PDB entry 3G71 | X-ray diffraction, 2.85 A resolution | chains 0 and Q of the 31 polymer chains in the assembly

Chain 0:
Molecule: 23S ribosomal RNA
Organism: Haloarcula marismortui
Sequence (2923 nucleotides; row label = number of the first residue in the row):
     1 GUUGGCUACU AUGCCAGCUG GUGGAUUGCU CGGCUCAGGC GCUGAUGAAG GACGUGCCAA
    61 GCUGCGAUAA GCUGUGGGGA GCCGCACGGA GGCGAAGAAC CACAGAUUUC CGAAUGAGAA
   121 UCUCUCUAAC AAUUGCUUCG CGCAAUGAGG AACCCCGAGA ACUGAAACAU CUCAGUAUCG
   181 GGAGGAACAG AAAACGCAAC GUGAUGUCGU UAGUAACCGC GAGUGAACGC GAUACAGCCC
   241 AAACCGAAGC CCUCACGGGC AAUGUGGUGU CAGGGCUACC UCUCAUCAGC CGACCGUCUU
   301 CACGAAGUCU CUUGGAAUAG AGCGUGAUAC AGGGUGACAA CCCCGUACUG AAGACCAGUA
   361 CGCUGUGCGG UAGUGCCAGA GUAGCGGGGG UUGGAUAUCC CUCGCGAAUA ACGCAGGCAU
   421 CGACUGCGAA GGCUAAACAC AACCUGAGAC CGAUAGUGAA CAAGUAGUGU GAACGAACGC
   481 UGCAAAGUAC CCUCAGAAGG GAGGCGAAAU AGAGCAUGAA AUCAGUUGGC GAUCGAGCGA
   541 CAGGGCAUAC AAGGUCCCUU GACGAAUGAC CGAGACGCGA GUCUCCAGUA AGACUCACGG
   601 GAAGCCGAUG UUCUGUCGUA CGUUUUGAAA AACGAGCCAG GGAGUGUGUC UGUAUGGCAA
   661 GUCUAACCGG AGUAUCCGGG GAGGCACAGG GAAACCGACA UGGCCGCAGG GCUUUGCCCG
   721 AGGGCCGCCG UCUUCAAGGG CGGGGAGCCA UGUGGACACG ACCCGAAUCC GGACGAUCUA
   781 CGCAUGGACA AGAUGAAGCG UGCCGAAAGG CACGUGGAAG UCUGUUAGAG UUGGUGUCCU
   841 ACAAUACCCU CUCGUGAUCU AUGUGUAGGG GUGAAAGGCC CAUCGAGUCC GGCAACAGCU
   901 GGUUCCAAUC GAAACAUGUC GAAGCAUGAC CUCCGCCGAG GUAGUCUGUG AGGUAGAGCG
   961 ACCGAUUGGU GUGUCCGCCU CCGAGAGGAG UCGGCACACC UGUCAAACUC CAAACUUACA
  1021 GACGCUGUUU GACGCGGGGA UUCCGGUGCG CGGGGUAAGC CUGUGUACCA GGAGGGGAAC
  1081 AACCCAGAGA UAGGUUAAGG UCCCCAAGUG UGGAUUAAGU GUAAUCCUCU GAAGGUGGUC
  1141 UCGAGCCCUA GACAGCCGGG AGGUGAGCUU AGAAGCAGCU ACCCUCUAAG AAAAGCGUAA
  1201 CAGCUUACCG GCCGAGGUUU GAGGCGCCCA AAAUGAUCGG GACUCAAAUC CACCACCGAG
  1261 ACCUGUCCGU ACCACUCAUA CUGGUAAUCG AGUAGAUUGG CGCUCUAAUU GGAUGGAAGC
  1321 AGGGGCGAGA GCUCCUGUGG ACCGAUUAGU GACGAAAAUC CUGGCCAUAG UAGCAGCGAU
  1381 AGUCGGGUGA GAACCCCGAC GGCCUAAUGG AUAAGGGUUC CUCAGCACUG CUGAUCAGCU
  1441 GAGGGUUAGC CGGUCCUAAG UCUCACCGCA ACUCGACUGA GACGAAAUGG GAAACAGGUU
  1501 AAUAUUCCUG UGCCAUCAUG CAGUGAAAGU UGACGCCCUG GGGUCGAUCA CGCCGGGCAU
  1561 UCGCCCGGUC GAACCGUCCA ACUCCGUGGA AGCCGUAAUG GCAGGAAGCG GACGAACGGC
  1621 GGCAUAGGGA AACGUGAUUC AACCUGGGGC CCAUGAAAAG ACGAGCAUGA UGUCCGUACC
  1681 GAGAACCGAC ACAGGUGUCC AUGGCGGCGA AAGCCAAGGC CUGUCGGGAG CAACCAACGU
  1741 UAGGGAAUUC GGCAAGUUAG UCCCGUACCU UCGGAAGAAG GGAUGCCUGC UCCGGAACGG
  1801 AGCAGGUCGC AGUGACUCGG AAGCUCGGAC UGUCUAGUAA CAACAUAGGU GACCGCAAAU
  1861 CCGCAAGGAC UCGUACGGUC ACUGAAUCCU GCCCAGUGCA GGUAUCUGAA CACCUCGUAC
  1921 AAGAGGACGA AGGACCUGUC AACGGCGGGG GUAACUAUGA CCCUCUUAAG GUAGCGUAGU
  1981 ACCUUGCCGC AUCAGUAGCG GCUUGCAUGA AUGGAUUAAC CAGAGCUUCA CUGUCCCAAC
  2041 GUUGGGCCCG GUGAACUGUA CAUUCCAGUG CGGAGUCUGG AGACACCCAG GGGGAAGCGA
  2101 AGACCCUAUG GAGCUUUACU GCAGGCUGUC GCUGAGACGU GGUCGCCGAU GUGCAGCAUA
  2161 GGUAGGAGUC GUUACAGAGG UACCCGCGCU AGCGGGCCAC CCAGACAACA GUGAAAUACU
  2221 ACCCGUCGGU GACUGCGACU CUCACUCCGG GAGGAGGACA CCGAUAGCCG GGCAGUUUGA
  2281 CUGGGGCGGU ACGCGCUCGA AAAGAUAUCG AGCGCGCCCU AUGGUCAUCU CAGCCGGGAC
  2341 AGAGACCCGG CGAAGAGUGC AAGAGCAAAA GAUGACUUGA CAGUGUUCUU CCCAACGAGG
  2401 AACGCUGACG CGAAAGCGUG GUCUAGCGAA CCAAUUAGCC UGCUUGAUGC GGGCAAUUGA
  2461 UGACAGAAAA GCUACCCUAG GGAUAACAGA GUCGUCACUC GCAAGAGCAC AUAUCGACCG
  2521 AGUGGCUUGC UACCUCGAUG UCGGUUCCCU CCAUCCUGCC CGUGCAGAAG CGGGCAAGGG
  2581 UGAGGUUGUU CGCCUAUUAA AGGAGGUCGU GAGCUGGGUU UAGACCGUCG UGAGACAGGU
  2641 CGGCUGCUAU CUACUGGGUG UGUAAUGGUG UCUGACAAGA ACGACCGUAU AGUACGAGAG
  2701 GAACUACGGU UGGUGGCCAC UGGUGUACCG GUUGUUCGAG AGAGCACGUG CCGGGUAGCC
  2761 ACGCCACACG GGGUAAGAGC UGAACGCAUC UAAGCUCGAA ACCCACUUGG AAAAGAGACA
  2821 CCGCCGAGGU CCCGCGUACA AGACGCGGUC GAUAGACUCG GGGUGUGCGC GUCGAGGUAA
  2881 CGAGACGUUA AGCCCACGAG CACUAACAGA CCAAAGCCAU CAU
Disordered / not traced: 1-9, 126-127, 715, 971-998, 1560, 1952-1963, 2137-2236, 2339-2343, 2665-2666, 2915-2923
Modified positions: 1MA (6-hydro-1-methyladenosine-5'-monophosphate) at position 628, OMU (o2'-methyluridine 5'-monophosphate) at position 2587, OMG (o2'-methylguanosine-5'-monophosphate) at position 2588, UR3 (3-methyluridine-5'-monophoshate) at position 2619, PSU (pseudouridine-5'-monophosphate) at position 2621
Metal / ion sites: Na+ site 1 near U12 (its only coordinating residue here); Mg2+ site 1 near G28 (its only coordinating residue here); Na+ site 2: C40, G41, C443; Na+ site 3 near G56 (its only coordinating residue here); Sr2+ site 1 near A86 (its only coordinating residue here); Na+ site 4 near U108 (its only coordinating residue here); Mg2+ site 2 near U115 (its only coordinating residue here); Na+ site 5: C130, U146; Na+ site 6: C141, G142; Mg2+ site 3: C162, U2276; K+ site 1: C162, U163, U172; Mg2+ site 4: G164, A167, C168; 55 more Na+ sites not listed; 70 more Mg2+ sites not listed; 30 more Sr2+ sites not listed; 1 more K+ sites not listed
Small-molecule neighbours: Bruceantin (WIN; methyl (5beta,7alpha,9beta,10alpha,11alpha,12alpha,13beta,15alpha)-15-{[(2E)-3,4-dimethylpent-2-enoyl]oxy}-3,11,12-trihydroxy-2,16-dioxo-13,20-epoxypicras-3-en-21-oate): G2099, A2100, G2102, A2103, G2482, A2486, C2487, U2535, A2538, U2539, G2540, U2541

Chain Q:
Protein: 50S ribosomal protein L21e
Organism: Haloarcula marismortui
UniProt: P12734 (RL21_HALMA); residues 1-95 here correspond to UniProt positions 2-96 (UniProt number = residue number + 1)
Sequence (95 residues; numbered 1 to 95; the number before each row is that of its first residue):
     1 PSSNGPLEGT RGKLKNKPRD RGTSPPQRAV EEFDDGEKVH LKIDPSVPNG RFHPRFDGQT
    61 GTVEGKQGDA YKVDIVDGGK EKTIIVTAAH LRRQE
Metal / ion sites: Na+: Asp20, Gly22, Ser24, Ser46

How chain 0 and chain Q interact:
Pairs across the interface (108; chain 0 residue first):
  G948(0) - Gln94(Q)  base contact
  G948(0) - Glu95(Q)  base contact
  U949(0) - His40(Q)  hydrogen bond to the base
  U949(0) - Gln94(Q)  hydrogen bond to the base
  U949(0) - Glu95(Q)  hydrogen bond to the sugar
  G950(0) - His40(Q)  hydrogen bond to the sugar
  G950(0) - Gly58(Q)  hydrogen bond to the base
  A951(0) - Lys42(Q)  phosphate contact
  A951(0) - Asp57(Q)  sugar contact
  A951(0) - Gly58(Q)  sugar contact
  G952(0) - Lys42(Q)  phosphate contact
  G953(0) - Gly12(Q)  phosphate contact
  G953(0) - Lys13(Q)  phosphate contact
  G953(0) - Lys17(Q)  base contact
  A1007(0) - Arg11(Q)  hydrogen bond to the phosphate
  C1008(0) - Arg11(Q)  salt bridge to the phosphate
  U1009(0) - Lys15(Q)  salt bridge to the phosphate
  C1010(0) - Pro18(Q)  phosphate contact
  A1018(0) - Gly58(Q)  sugar contact
  A1018(0) - Gln59(Q)  hydrogen bond to the sugar
  A1018(0) - Thr60(Q)  hydrogen bond to the base
  C1019(0) - Lys38(Q)  hydrogen bond to the phosphate
  C1019(0) - Thr60(Q)  sugar contact
  C1019(0) - Gln94(Q)  hydrogen bond to the base
  A1020(0) - Lys38(Q)  salt bridge to the phosphate
  G2295(0) - Ser3(Q)  base contact
  G2295(0) - Asn4(Q)  hydrogen bond to the phosphate
  G2295(0) - Gly5(Q)  hydrogen bond to the phosphate
  C2296(0) - Ser2(Q)  hydrogen bond to the base
  C2296(0) - Ser3(Q)  hydrogen bond to the phosphate
  C2296(0) - Gly5(Q)  hydrogen bond to the phosphate
  C2296(0) - Pro6(Q)  phosphate contact
  C2296(0) - Leu7(Q)  hydrogen bond to the phosphate
  C2296(0) - Glu8(Q)  hydrogen bond to the phosphate
  U2297(0) - Ser2(Q)  hydrogen bond to the base
  U2297(0) - Leu7(Q)  phosphate contact
  U2297(0) - Glu8(Q)  phosphate contact
  U2297(0) - Gly9(Q)  hydrogen bond to the phosphate
  U2297(0) - Thr10(Q)  phosphate contact
  U2297(0) - Arg11(Q)  hydrogen bond to the sugar
  C2298(0) - Ser2(Q)  base contact
  C2298(0) - Arg11(Q)  salt bridge to the phosphate
  G2299(0) - Pro1(Q)  base contact
  A2300(0) - Pro1(Q)  base contact
  A2303(0) - Lys13(Q)  phosphate contact
  A2303(0) - Asp57(Q)  sugar contact
  G2304(0) - Lys13(Q)  salt bridge to the phosphate
  G2304(0) - Arg55(Q)  hydrogen bond to the phosphate
  A2305(0) - Arg55(Q)  salt bridge to the phosphate
  U2306(0) - Pro1(Q)  phosphate contact
  A2307(0) - Pro1(Q)  phosphate contact
  A2353(0) - Arg21(Q)  hydrogen bond to the phosphate
  A2354(0) - Arg21(Q)  salt bridge to the phosphate
  G2363(0) - Leu7(Q)  base contact
  G2363(0) - Arg11(Q)  sugar contact
  A2364(0) - Leu14(Q)  hydrogen bond to the sugar
  A2364(0) - Lys15(Q)  salt bridge to the phosphate
  G2365(0) - Leu14(Q)  sugar contact
  G2365(0) - Lys15(Q)  phosphate contact
  G2365(0) - Asn16(Q)  hydrogen bond to the phosphate
  G2365(0) - Pro45(Q)  sugar contact
  G2365(0) - Ser46(Q)  sugar contact
  C2366(0) - Arg21(Q)  phosphate contact
  C2366(0) - Gly22(Q)  hydrogen bond to the phosphate
  C2366(0) - Thr23(Q)  phosphate contact
  C2366(0) - Ser46(Q)  hydrogen bond to the phosphate
  A2367(0) - Gly22(Q)  phosphate contact
  A2367(0) - Thr23(Q)  hydrogen bond to the phosphate
  A2370(0) - Ser46(Q)  hydrogen bond to the base
  A2370(0) - Pro48(Q)  base contact
  G2385(0) - Gln67(Q)  base contact
  U2386(0) - Gln67(Q)  hydrogen bond to the base
  U2387(0) - Thr83(Q)  hydrogen bond to the sugar
  U2387(0) - Ile85(Q)  sugar contact
  C2388(0) - His53(Q)  sugar contact
  C2388(0) - Phe56(Q)  phosphate contact
  C2388(0) - Lys82(Q)  phosphate contact
  C2388(0) - Thr83(Q)  hydrogen bond to the phosphate
  U2389(0) - His53(Q)  sugar contact
  U2389(0) - Phe56(Q)  phosphate contact
  U2389(0) - Lys82(Q)  salt bridge to the phosphate
  U2390(0) - Arg55(Q)  salt bridge to the phosphate
  C2391(0) - Asn4(Q)  phosphate contact
  C2392(0) - Arg55(Q)  hydrogen bond to the sugar
  C2392(0) - Asp77(Q)  hydrogen bond to the sugar
  C2392(0) - Lys82(Q)  hydrogen bond to the phosphate
  C2393(0) - Asp77(Q)  sugar contact
  C2393(0) - Gly78(Q)  sugar contact
  C2393(0) - Gly79(Q)  hydrogen bond to the phosphate
  C2393(0) - Lys80(Q)  phosphate contact
  C2393(0) - Lys82(Q)  salt bridge to the phosphate
  A2394(0) - Gly79(Q)  phosphate contact
  A2394(0) - Lys80(Q)  hydrogen bond to the phosphate
  A2395(0) - Lys80(Q)  salt bridge to the phosphate
  A2402(0) - Gly50(Q)  hydrogen bond to the phosphate
  A2402(0) - Arg51(Q)  hydrogen bond to the sugar
  C2403(0) - Asn49(Q)  phosphate contact
  C2403(0) - Gly50(Q)  hydrogen bond to the phosphate
  C2403(0) - Gln67(Q)  hydrogen bond to the base
  C2403(0) - Ala70(Q)  phosphate contact
  C2403(0) - Ile85(Q)  sugar contact
  G2404(0) - Gln67(Q)  phosphate contact
  G2404(0) - Gly68(Q)  phosphate contact
  G2404(0) - Asp69(Q)  hydrogen bond to the phosphate
  G2404(0) - Ala70(Q)  phosphate contact
  C2423(0) - Leu7(Q)  sugar contact
  U2424(0) - Pro6(Q)  phosphate contact
  U2424(0) - Leu7(Q)  sugar contact
Also at the interface, not in a pair above, chain 0 (53 interface residues in all): G2310, A2311, G2418, U2422, A2425
Also at the interface, not in a pair above, chain Q (55 interface residues in all): Lys72, Val76, Glu81, Ile84, Arg93

Summary:
53 residues of chain 0 face 55 of chain Q across their interface, with 41 hydrogen bonds and 12 salt bridges.
Polar pairs include U949(0)-His40(Q), U949(0)-Gln94(Q) and G950(0)-Gly58(Q). Bound to chain 0: Bruceantin.
C40(0), G41(0) and C443(0) coordinate Na+ site 2.
Chain 0 is 23S ribosomal RNA and chain Q is 50S ribosomal protein L21e, both from Haloarcula marismortui; the
structure, Co-crystal structure of Bruceantin bound to the large ribosomal subunit, was determined by X-ray
diffraction, deposited together with 3G4S and 3G6E.
